Entry 7SIE (X-ray diffraction, 1.30 A resolution); this record covers chain A.

Chain A:
Molecule: Accumulation associated protein
From: Staphylococcus epidermidis (strain ATCC 35984 / RP62A)
Notes: fragment: A domain
Reference sequence: Q5HKE8 (Q5HKE8_STAEQ); residue numbers follow UniProt; this construct covers 338-608
Amino-acid sequence (271 residues; each row starts with the number of its first residue):
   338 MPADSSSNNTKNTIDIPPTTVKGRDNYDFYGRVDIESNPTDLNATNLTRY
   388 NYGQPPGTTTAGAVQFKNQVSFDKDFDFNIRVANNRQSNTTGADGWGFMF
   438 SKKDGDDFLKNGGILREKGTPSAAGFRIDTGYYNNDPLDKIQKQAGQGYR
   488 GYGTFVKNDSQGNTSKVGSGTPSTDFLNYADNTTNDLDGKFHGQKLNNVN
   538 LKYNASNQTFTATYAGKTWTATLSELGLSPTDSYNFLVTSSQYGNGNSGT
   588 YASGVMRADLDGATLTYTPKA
Not modelled in the structure: 338-352, 608
Reported in the primary citation:
  - conformationally variable residues (order/disorder transition): Gly581 to Ala589

In short:
From the paper: conformational variability at Gly581.
Chain A is Accumulation associated protein (Staphylococcus epidermidis (strain ATCC 35984 / RP62A)); the
structure, Structure of AAP A-domain (residues 351-605) from Staphylococcus epidermidis, was determined by
X-ray diffraction (same publication as 8DEO, 7SMH and 7SJK).
